9N82 - chains I and b of the 18 polymer chains in the assembly; structure by electron microscopy, 3.30 A resolution.

== Chain I ==
Molecule: 68-nt DNA strand
Sequence (68 nucleotides; numbered 1 to 68; the number before each row is that of its first residue):
     1 CGCGCCCAGC TTTCCCAGCT AATAAACTAA AAACTATGCA TGCTCTACTG CTTCTGATCT
    61 AGTCGACC
Not modelled in the structure: 1-29

== Chain b ==
Protein: X-ray repair cross-complementing protein 5
Source organism: Homo sapiens
Reference sequence: P13010 (XRCC5_HUMAN); residues 1-732 here = UniProt positions 1-732
Chain sequence (732 residues; each row starts with the number of its first residue):
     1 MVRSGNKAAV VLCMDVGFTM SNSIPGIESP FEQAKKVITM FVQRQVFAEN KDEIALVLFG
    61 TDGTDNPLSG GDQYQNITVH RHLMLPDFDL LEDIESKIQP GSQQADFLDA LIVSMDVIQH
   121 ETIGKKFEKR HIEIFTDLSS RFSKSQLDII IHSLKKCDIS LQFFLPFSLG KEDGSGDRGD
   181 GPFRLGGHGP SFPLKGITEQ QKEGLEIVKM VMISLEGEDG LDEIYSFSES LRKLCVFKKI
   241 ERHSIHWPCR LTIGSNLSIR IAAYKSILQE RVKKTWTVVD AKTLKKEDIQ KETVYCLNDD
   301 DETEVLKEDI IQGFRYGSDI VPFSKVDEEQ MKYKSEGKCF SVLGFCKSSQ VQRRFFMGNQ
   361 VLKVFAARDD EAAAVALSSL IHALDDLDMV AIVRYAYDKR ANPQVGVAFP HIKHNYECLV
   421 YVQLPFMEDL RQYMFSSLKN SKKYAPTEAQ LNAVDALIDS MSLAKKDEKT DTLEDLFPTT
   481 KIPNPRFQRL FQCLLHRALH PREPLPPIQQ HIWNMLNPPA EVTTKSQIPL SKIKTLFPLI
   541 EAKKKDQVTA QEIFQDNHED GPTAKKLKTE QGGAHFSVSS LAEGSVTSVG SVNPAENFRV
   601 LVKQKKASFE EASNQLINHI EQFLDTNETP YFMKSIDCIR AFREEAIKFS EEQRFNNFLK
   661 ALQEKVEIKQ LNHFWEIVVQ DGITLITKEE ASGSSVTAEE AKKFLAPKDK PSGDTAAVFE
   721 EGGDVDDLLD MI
Not modelled in the structure: 1-5, 169-195, 543-732
UniProt features mapped onto this chain:
  - region: Leu138 to Leu165 (Leucine-zipper)
  - motif: Glu720 to Leu728 (EEXXXDL motif)
  - modified residue: Lys144 (N6-acetyllysine), Ser255 (Phosphoserine), Ser258 (Phosphoserine), Lys265 (N6-acetyllysine), Ser318 (Phosphoserine), Lys332 (N6-acetyllysine), Thr535 (Phosphothreonine), Ser577 (Phosphoserine), Ser579 (Phosphoserine), Ser580 (Phosphoserine), Lys660 (N6-acetyllysine), Lys665 (N6-acetyllysine), Thr715 (Phosphothreonine)
  - cross-link (Glycyl lysine isopeptide (Lys-Gly)): Lys195 (interchain with G-Cter in SUMO2), Lys532 (interchain with G-Cter in SUMO2), Lys534 (interchain with G-Cter in SUMO2), Lys566 (interchain with G-Cter in SUMO2), Lys568 (interchain with G-Cter in SUMO2), Lys669 (interchain with G-Cter in SUMO2), Lys688 (interchain with G-Cter in SUMO2)

== Interface between chain I and chain b ==
Residue-residue contacts - 15 pairs, chain I then chain b:
  DA40(I) - Arg242(b)  phosphate contact
  DA40(I) - His243(b)  sugar contact
  DA40(I) - Ile245(b)  sugar contact
  DA40(I) - Lys273(b)  salt bridge to the phosphate
  DT41(I) - Ile245(b)  phosphate contact
  DT41(I) - Lys265(b)  phosphate contact
  DT41(I) - Tyr397(b)  sugar contact
  DG42(I) - Lys265(b)  salt bridge to the phosphate
  DG42(I) - Gln360(b)  hydrogen bond to the phosphate
  DG42(I) - Tyr397(b)  sugar contact
  DG42(I) - Arg400(b)  base contact
  DG42(I) - Ala401(b)  phosphate contact
  DC43(I) - Arg400(b)  sugar contact
  DC43(I) - Ala401(b)  phosphate contact
  DC43(I) - Asn402(b)  hydrogen bond to the phosphate
Other interface residues (no listed pair), chain I (6 interface residues in all): DC39, DC45
Other interface residues (no listed pair), chain b (13 interface residues in all): Ser244, Gln312, Tyr395

== In short ==
6 residues of chain I face 13 of chain b across their interface; the contacts include 2 hydrogen bonds and 2
salt bridges. Among the polar pairs are DG42(I)-Gln360(b), DC43(I)-Asn402(b) and DA40(I)-Lys273(b).
Here chain I is a 68-nt DNA strand and chain b is X-ray repair cross-complementing protein 5 (Homo sapiens).
Entry 9N82 (The ligation (AMP-Lys) complex in the NHEJ pathway) was determined by electron microscopy (same
publication as 9CQ3, 9CQ6, 9CQC, 9N81 and 9N83).
